Entry 3PHX (X-ray diffraction, 1.60 A resolution); this record covers chains A and B.

# Chain A
Protein: RNA-directed RNA polymerase L
From: Crimean-Congo hemorrhagic fever virus
Notes: EC 3.4.19.12, 2.7.7.48
Reference sequence: Q6TQR6 (L_CCHFI); numbering as in UniProt (aligned over 1-183)
Chain sequence (185 residues; row label = number of the first residue in the row; numbers below 1 keep their minus sign (Gly-1 is residue -1)):
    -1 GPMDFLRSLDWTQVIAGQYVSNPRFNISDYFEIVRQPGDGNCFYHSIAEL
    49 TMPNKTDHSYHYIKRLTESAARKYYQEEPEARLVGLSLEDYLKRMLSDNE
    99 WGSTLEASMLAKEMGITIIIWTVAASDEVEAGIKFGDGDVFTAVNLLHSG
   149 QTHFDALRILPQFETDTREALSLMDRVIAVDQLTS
Not modelled in the structure: 122-123, 163-183
Differences from the reference sequence: expression tag (-1 to 0)
Covalent attachments: ethanamine (NEH) linked to Cys40
Ion coordination: Zn2+ site 1: Gly-1, Asp2; Zn2+ site 2 near Asp8 (its only coordinating residue here); Zn2+ site 3 near Asn24 (its only coordinating residue here); Zn2+ site 4: Asp37, His43 (together with acetic acid); Zn2+ site 5 near Glu47 (its only coordinating residue here); Zn2+ site 6 near Asp88 (its only coordinating residue here); Zn2+ site 7: His151, Asp153
Small-molecule neighbours: ethanamine (NEH): Gly36, Asp37, Gly38, Trp99, Thr150, His151, Phe152
From the paper describing this entry:
  - mutagenesis - Q16R (2-fold): increased catalytic activity on ISG15-AMC
  - mutagenesis - P77D (18-fold): decreased catalytic activity on ISG15-AMC
  - mutagenesis - Q16R: unchanged binding to ISG15
  - mutagenesis - P77D: decreased catalytic activity with Ubiquitin-like protein ISG15 (chain B)
  - mutagenesis - Q16R: unchanged catalytic activity with Ubiquitin-like protein ISG15 (chain B)
  - mutagenesis - C40A: abolished catalytic activity
  - mutagenesis - Q16R: abolished catalytic activity on Ub-AMC
  - mutagenesis - P77D: unchanged catalytic activity on Ub-AMC
  - mutagenesis - P77D: unchanged binding to Ub

# Chain B
Protein: Ubiquitin-like protein ISG15
From: Homo sapiens
Reference sequence: P05161 (ISG15_HUMAN); residue numbers follow UniProt; this construct covers 79-156
Chain sequence (79 residues; row label = number of the first residue in the row):
    78 MDEPLSILVRNNKGRSSTYEVRLTQTVAHLKQQVSGLEGVQDDLFWLTFE
   128 GKPLEDQLPLGEYGLKPLSTVFMNLRLRG
Not modelled in the structure: 78-79
Differences from the reference sequence: expression tag (78)
Covalent attachments: ethanamine (NEH) linked to Gly156
Ion coordination: Zn2+ site 1 near His106 (its only coordinating residue here); Zn2+ site 2: His106, Gln109; Zn2+ site 3: Asp119 (together with acetic acid)

# Chain A / chain B interface
Contacting residue pairs - 49 pairs, chain A then chain B:
  Thr10(A) - Phe149(B)
  Val12(A) - Thr125(B)
  Val12(A) - Gly128(B)
  Val12(A) - Asn151(B)
  Ile13(A) - Trp123(B)  hydrophobic
  Ile13(A) - Thr125(B)
  Ile13(A) - Gly128(B)
  Ile13(A) - Pro130(B)
  Gln16(A) - Trp123(B)
  Asn20(A) - Asn89(B)
  Asn20(A) - Lys90(B)
  Asn20(A) - Gly91(B)
  Cys40(A) - Gly156(B)
  Pro77(A) - Trp123(B)  hydrophobic
  Pro77(A) - Pro130(B)  hydrophobic
  Glu78(A) - Trp123(B)
  Glu78(A) - Arg153(B)  salt bridge
  Arg80(A) - Leu131(B)  hydrogen bond (side chain-backbone)
  Arg80(A) - Glu132(B)
  Arg80(A) - Asp133(B)  salt bridge
  Leu81(A) - Lys108(B)
  Leu81(A) - Asp120(B)
  Leu81(A) - Phe122(B)
  Leu81(A) - Arg153(B)
  Val82(A) - Arg153(B)
  Glu98(A) - Arg155(B)  salt bridge
  Trp99(A) - Arg155(B)
  Trp99(A) - Gly156(B)
  Gly100(A) - Arg155(B)
  Gly100(A) - Gly156(B)  hydrogen bond (backbone-backbone)
  Ser101(A) - Arg153(B)  hydrogen bond
  Ser101(A) - Leu154(B)
  Ser101(A) - Arg155(B)
  Thr102(A) - Arg153(B)
  Thr102(A) - Leu154(B)  hydrogen bond (side chain-backbone)
  Leu103(A) - Arg153(B)
  Ile118(A) - Leu154(B)  hydrophobic
  Thr120(A) - Asn89(B)
  Glu128(A) - Asn89(B)
  Glu128(A) - Lys90(B)
  Ala129(A) - Asn89(B)
  His146(A) - Leu154(B)
  His146(A) - Arg155(B)
  Gln149(A) - Arg155(B)
  Thr150(A) - Arg155(B)
  Thr150(A) - Gly156(B)
  His151(A) - Gly156(B)
  Phe152(A) - Arg155(B)
  Phe152(A) - Gly156(B)
Other interface residues (no listed pair), chain A (31 interface residues in all): Gln11, Val18, Gly38, Phe41, Ile131
Other interface residues (no listed pair), chain B (23 interface residues in all): Asp119, Leu121, Lys129, Leu152
From the paper, about this interface:
  - residue pairs: Val12(A)-Phe149(B) (hydrophobic contact), Val18(A)-Phe149(B) (hydrophobic contact), Pro77(A)-Trp123(B) (hydrophobic contact), Pro77(A)-Pro130(B) (hydrophobic contact), Leu81(A)-Trp123(B) (hydrophobic contact)
  - interface residues, chain B: Pro130(B)

# Overview
31 residues of chain A face 23 of chain B across their interface, with 4 hydrogen bonds and 3 salt bridges.
Polar pairs include Glu78(A)-Arg153(B), Arg80(A)-Asp133(B) and Glu98(A)-Arg155(B). The paper describes
hydrophobic contacts between Val12(A) and Phe149(B), Val18(A) and Phe149(B) and Pro77(A) and Trp123(B) among
others. The paper reports that Q16R of chain A increases catalytic activity on ISG15-AMC; the interface
residue Pro130(B); 3 substitutions were tested in all.
Chain A is RNA-directed RNA polymerase L (Crimean-Congo hemorrhagic fever virus) and chain B is Ubiquitin-like
protein ISG15 (Homo sapiens); the structure, OTU Domain of Crimean Congo Hemorrhagic Fever Virus in complex
with ISG15, was determined by X-ray diffraction, deposited together with 3PHU.
